PDB entry 6QOZ | electron microscopy, 3.40 A resolution | chains A and D of the 9 polymer chains in the assembly

[Chain A (and D)]
Molecule: RNA2 polyprotein
Organism: Cowpea mosaic virus
Notes: chain D of this document is another copy of the same molecule, construct and numbering; everything in this record applies to it too
Reference sequence: P03599 (POL2_CPMVS); residues 1-189 here correspond to UniProt positions 834-1022 (UniProt number = residue number + 833)
Amino-acid sequence (189 residues; each row starts with the number of its first residue):
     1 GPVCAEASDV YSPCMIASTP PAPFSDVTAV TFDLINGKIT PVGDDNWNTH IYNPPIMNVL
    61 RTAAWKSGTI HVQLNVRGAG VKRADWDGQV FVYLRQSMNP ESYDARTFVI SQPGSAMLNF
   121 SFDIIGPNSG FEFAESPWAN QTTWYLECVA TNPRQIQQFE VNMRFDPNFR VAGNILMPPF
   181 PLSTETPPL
Curated features (UniProtKB/Swiss-Prot):
  - site: Leu189 (Cleavage)

[Chain A / chain D interface]
Residue-residue contacts (72):
  Gly1(A) with Gly1(D), hydrogen bond (backbone-backbone)
  Cys4(A) with Pro2(D)
  Tyr11(A) with Glu6(D)
  Val27(A) with Leu189(D)
  Thr28(A) with Leu189(D)
  Val42(A) with Leu189(D), hydrophobic
  His71(A) with Glu6(D), salt bridge
  Arg83(A) with Arg83(D)
  Ala84(A) with Arg83(D); Ala84(D), hydrogen bond (backbone-backbone)
  Asp85(A) with Lys82(D), salt bridge
  Trp86(A) with Lys82(D); Arg83(D), hydrogen bond (backbone-backbone)
  Asp87(A) with Gly80(D); Val81(D); Lys82(D)
  Gln89(A) with Gly78(D), hydrogen bond (side chain-backbone); Ala79(D); Gly114(D); Ser115(D)
  Phe91(A) with Arg77(D); Ser115(D)
  Tyr93(A) with Arg77(D), hydrogen bond; Pro188(D)
  Pro100(A) with Thr184(D)
  Glu101(A) with Thr184(D)
  Tyr103(A) with Tyr52(D); Asn53(D), hydrogen bond (side chain-backbone); Pro54(D); Ser183(D), hydrogen bond (side chain-backbone); Glu185(D)
  Asp104(A) with Tyr11(D); Ser12(D); Pro13(D); Glu185(D)
  Ala105(A) with Asp9(D); Val10(D); Tyr11(D), hydrogen bond (backbone-backbone)
  Arg106(A) with Ala7(D); Asp9(D), hydrogen bond (side chain-backbone); Tyr11(D); Gln73(D), hydrogen bond
  Thr107(A) with Gln73(D); Asn75(D), hydrogen bond; Arg77(D); Glu160(D), hydrogen bond; Asn162(D), hydrogen bond
  Phe108(A) with Ala7(D), hydrophobic; Met117(D), hydrophobic
  Val109(A) with Asn75(D); Val76(D); Arg77(D); Ser115(D); Met117(D), hydrogen bond (backbone-side chain)
  Ser111(A) with Arg83(D), hydrogen bond (backbone-side chain); Pro113(D), hydrogen bond (side chain-backbone); Gly114(D); Ser115(D)
  Pro113(A) with Arg83(D)
  Met117(A) with Val3(D), hydrophobic; Cys4(D), hydrogen bond (backbone-side chain)
  Leu118(A) with Cys4(D), hydrophobic
  Asn119(A) with Cys4(D); Ala5(D); Glu6(D); Ala7(D), hydrogen bond (backbone-backbone)
  Phe120(A) with Ala7(D)
  Ser121(A) with Ala7(D), hydrogen bond (backbone-backbone); Ser8(D), hydrogen bond
  Glu147(A) with Pro187(D); Pro188(D)
  Val149(A) with Pro188(D)
Interface residues without a listed pair, chain A (39 interface residues in all): Pro2, Val3, Ala7, Ala29, Ile110, Phe122
Interface residues without a listed pair, chain D (40 interface residues in all): Ala116

[Overview]
39 residues of chain A and 40 residues of chain D are in contact, with 20 hydrogen bonds and 2 salt bridges.
Polar pairs include His71(A)-Glu6(D), Asp85(A)-Lys82(D) and Gln89(A)-Gly78(D).
Both chains are RNA2 polyprotein (Cowpea mosaic virus). Entry 6QOZ (CryoEM reconstruction of Cowpea Mosaic
Virus (CPMV) bound to an Affimer reagent) was determined by electron microscopy.
